PDB entry 6GI0 | X-ray diffraction, 2.00 A resolution | chain A

== Chain A ==
Name: Ferric enterobactin esterase
From: Pseudomonas aeruginosa
UniProtKB: Q9I0F2 (Q9I0F2_PSEAE); residues 2-279 here correspond to UniProt positions 27-304 (UniProt number = residue number + 25)
Sequence (282 residues; each row starts with the number of its first residue; numbers below 1 keep their minus sign (Gly-2 is residue -2)):
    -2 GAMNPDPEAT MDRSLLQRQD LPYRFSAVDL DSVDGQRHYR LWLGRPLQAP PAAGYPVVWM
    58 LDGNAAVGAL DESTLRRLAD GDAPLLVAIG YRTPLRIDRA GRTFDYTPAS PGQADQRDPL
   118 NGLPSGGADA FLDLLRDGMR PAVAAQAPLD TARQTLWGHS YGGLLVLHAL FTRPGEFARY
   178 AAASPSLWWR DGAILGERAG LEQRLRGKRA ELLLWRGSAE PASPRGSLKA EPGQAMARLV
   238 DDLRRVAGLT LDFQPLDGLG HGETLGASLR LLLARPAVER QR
Not modelled in the structure: -2 to 11, 91-94, 111-112, 277-279
Sequence notes: expression tag (-2 to 1)
Swiss-Prot annotation at these positions:
  - active site (Charge relay system): Ser157, Glu217, His258

== Overview ==
UniProt lists 3 active-site residues.
Chain A is Ferric enterobactin esterase (Pseudomonas aeruginosa); the structure, Crystal structure of the
ferric enterobactin esterase (PfeE) from Pseudomonas aeruginosa, was determined by X-ray diffraction together
with 6GI1, 6GI2 and 6GI5 from the same study.
